9D7P - chains C and I of the 10 polymer chains in the assembly; structure by electron microscopy, 3.37 A resolution.

# Chain C
Protein: Surface protein gp120
From: Human immunodeficiency virus 1
Chain sequence (496 residues; each row starts with the number of its first residue; note: 3 numbers in that range are skipped by the numbering (no residue carries them; nothing is unmodelled there)):
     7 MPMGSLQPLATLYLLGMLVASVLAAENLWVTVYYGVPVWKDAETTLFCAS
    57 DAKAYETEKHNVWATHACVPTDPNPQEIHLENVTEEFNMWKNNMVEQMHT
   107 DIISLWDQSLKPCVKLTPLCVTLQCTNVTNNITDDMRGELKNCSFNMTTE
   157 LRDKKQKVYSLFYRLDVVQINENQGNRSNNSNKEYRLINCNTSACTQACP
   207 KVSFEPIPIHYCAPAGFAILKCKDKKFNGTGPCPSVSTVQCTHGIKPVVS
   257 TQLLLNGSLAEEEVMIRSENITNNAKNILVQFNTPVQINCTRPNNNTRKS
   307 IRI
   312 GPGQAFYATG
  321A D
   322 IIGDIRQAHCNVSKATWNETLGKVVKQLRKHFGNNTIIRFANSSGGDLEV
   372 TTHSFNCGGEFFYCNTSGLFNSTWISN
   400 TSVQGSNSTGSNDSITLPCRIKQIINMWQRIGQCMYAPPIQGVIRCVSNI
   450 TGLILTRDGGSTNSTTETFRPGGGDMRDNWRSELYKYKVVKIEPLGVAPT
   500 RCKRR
Disordered / not traced: 7-33, 58-66, 134-141, 178-187, 400-409
Cystine bridges: Cys54-Cys74, Cys119-Cys205, Cys126-Cys196, Cys131-Cys149, Cys201-Cys433, Cys218-Cys247, Cys228-Cys239, Cys296-Cys331, Cys378-Cys445, Cys385-Cys418
Covalent attachments: N-acetylglucosamine (NAG) linked to Asn88, Asn133, Asn148, Asn152, Asn197, Asn234, Asn262, Asn276, Asn295, Asn301, Asn332, Asn355, Asn386, Asn392, Asn448; glycan linked to Asn363

# Chain I
Protein: CH103 Fab light chain
From: Homo sapiens
Notes: antibody fragment or engineered binder
Chain sequence (278 residues; numbered -18 to 261 plus 2 insertion-coded residues; 4 numbers in that range are skipped by the numbering (no residue carries them; nothing is unmodelled there); the number before each row is that of its first residue; numbers below 1 keep their minus sign (Met-18 is residue -18)):
   -18 MGWSCIILFLVATATGSWASYELTQPPS
    11 VSVSPGQTATITCSGAS
    31 TNVCWYQVKPGQSPEVVIFENYKRPSGIPDRFSGSKSGSTATLTIRGTQA
    81 IDEADYYCQVWDSFS
   95A T
    96 FVFGSGTQVTV
  106A L
   107 GQPKANPTVTLFPPSSEELQANKATLVCLISDFYPGAVTVAWKADSSPVK
   157 AGVETTTPSKQSNNKYAASSYLSLTPEQWKSHRSYSCQVTHEGSTVEKTV
   207 APTECSPSKQSNNKYAASSYLSLTPEQWKSHRSYSCQVTHEGSTVEKTVA
   257 PTECS
Disordered / not traced: -18 to 1, 121-129, 149-158, 179-192, 205-261
Cystine bridges: Cys134-Cys193

# How chain C and chain I interact
Contacting residue pairs - 12 pairs, chain C then chain I:
  Asn280(C) - Glu50(I)
  Asn280(C) - Lys53(I)
  Ser364(C) - Trp91(I)
  Ser365(C) - Trp91(I)
  Gly458(C) - Asn32(I)
  Gly458(C) - Glu50(I)
  Gly459(C) - Asn32(I)
  Gly459(C) - Glu50(I)
  Gly459(C) - Asn51(I)
  Gly459(C) - Tyr52(I)
  Thr461(C) - Tyr52(I)
  Arg469(C) - Trp91(I)
Interface residues without a listed pair, chain C (10 interface residues in all): Asn279, Asp457, Ser460
Interface residues without a listed pair, chain I (7 interface residues in all): Thr31

# In short
10 residues of chain C and 7 residues of chain I are in contact. Covalently linked N-acetylglucosamine: at
Asn88(C), Asn133(C), Asn148(C), Asn152(C), Asn197(C) and Asn234(C) and 9 more.
Here chain C is Surface protein gp120 (Human immunodeficiency virus 1) and chain I is CH103 Fab light chain
(Homo sapiens). Entry 9D7P (Cryo-EM structure of BG505 DS-SOSIP.664 with 2 CH103 Fabs bound) was determined by
electron microscopy, deposited together with 9D7G, 9D7H, 9D7I and 9D7O.
